Entry 3KDK (X-ray diffraction, 2.26 A resolution); this record covers chains A and B.

Chain A (and B):
Name: DNA mismatch repair protein mutL
Source organism: Bacillus subtilis
Notes: chain B of this document is another copy of the same molecule, construct and numbering; everything in this record applies to it too
UniProt: P49850 (MUTL_BACSU); residues 434-627 here = UniProt positions 434-627
Chain sequence (197 residues; each row starts with the number of its first residue):
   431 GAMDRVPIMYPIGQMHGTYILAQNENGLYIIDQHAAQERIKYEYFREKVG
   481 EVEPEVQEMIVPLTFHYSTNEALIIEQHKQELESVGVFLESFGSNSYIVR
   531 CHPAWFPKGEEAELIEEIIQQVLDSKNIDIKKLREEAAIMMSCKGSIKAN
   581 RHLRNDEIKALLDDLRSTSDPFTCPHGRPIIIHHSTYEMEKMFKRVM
Disordered / not traced: 431-432, 575-580, 625-627 (chain B: 431-434, 575-580, 625-627)
Construct notes: expression tag (431-433)
Metal / ion sites: Zn2+ site 1: H464, E468, C573; Zn2+ site 2: E468, C604, H606
Reported in the primary citation:
  - Zn2+ coordination: H464, E468, C573, C604, H606
  - mutagenesis - D462N, H464S, E473K: unchanged binding to Zn2+
  - mutagenesis - E468K, C604A, C604A/H606S, H606S: abolished binding to Zn2+
  - catalytic residues: D462, H464 (proposed by the authors, not directly observed)
  - mutagenesis - D462N: abolished catalytic activity (endonuclease activity)

How chain A and chain B interact:
Contacting residue pairs - 44 pairs, chain A then chain B:
  I442(A) - I442(B)
  I442(A) - G443(B)
  I442(A) - L451(B)  hydrophobic
  G443(A) - I442(B)
  M445(A) - Q453(B)
  M445(A) - G457(B)
  M445(A) - L458(B)  hydrophobic
  H446(A) - Q453(B)  hydrogen bond
  H446(A) - N454(B)  hydrogen bond (side chain-backbone)
  Y449(A) - M619(B)
  Y449(A) - F623(B)  hydrophobic
  L451(A) - I442(B)  hydrophobic
  L451(A) - L451(B)  hydrophobic
  Q453(A) - H446(B)  hydrogen bond
  N454(A) - H446(B)  hydrogen bond (backbone-side chain)
  G457(A) - M445(B)
  L458(A) - M445(B)  hydrophobic
  L458(A) - L451(B)  hydrophobic
  L458(A) - I460(B)  hydrophobic
  I460(A) - L458(B)  hydrophobic
  I460(A) - M619(B)  hydrophobic
  I460(A) - F623(B)
  D462(A) - F623(B)
  R608(A) - F623(B)
  R608(A) - K624(B)
  P609(A) - M622(B)
  P609(A) - F623(B)
  I610(A) - F623(B)
  I612(A) - F623(B)  hydrophobic
  H614(A) - H614(B)  hydrogen bond
  T616(A) - H446(B)
  M619(A) - M445(B)  hydrophobic
  M619(A) - Y449(B)
  E620(A) - Y449(B)
  M622(A) - P609(B)
  M622(A) - I612(B)  hydrophobic
  F623(A) - Y449(B)  hydrophobic
  F623(A) - I460(B)
  F623(A) - D462(B)
  F623(A) - P609(B)
  F623(A) - I610(B)
  F623(A) - I612(B)  hydrophobic
  K624(A) - R608(B)
  K624(A) - P609(B)
Other interface residues (no listed pair), chain A (27 interface residues in all): Q444, E455, I461, I611
Other interface residues (no listed pair), chain B (26 interface residues in all): Q444, E455, I461, I611, E620

Summary:
27 residues of chain A face 26 of chain B across their interface, with 5 hydrogen bonds. Among the polar pairs
are H446(A)-Q453(B), H446(A)-N454(B) and H614(A)-H614(B). The paper reports catalytic residues D462(A) and
H464(A); E468K, C604A and C604A/H606S of chain A, among others, abolish binding to Zn2+; 7 substitutions were
tested in all.
Both chains are DNA mismatch repair protein mutL (Bacillus subtilis). Entry 3KDK (Structure of the C-terminal
domain of Bacillus subtilis MutL bound to Zn2+) was determined by X-ray diffraction together with 3GAB from
the same study.
